6Y8N - chain A; structure by X-ray diffraction, 1.50 A resolution.

Chain A:
Molecule: DNA gyrase subunit B
Source organism: Mycolicibacterium thermoresistibile
Notes: EC 5.6.2.2
UniProtKB: A0A117ILT2 (A0A117ILT2_MYCTH); numbering as in UniProt; present here: 20-102, 123-213, 245-254
Sequence (186 residues; row label = number of the first residue in the row; note: 51 numbers in that range are skipped by the numbering (no residue carries them; nothing is unmodelled there)):
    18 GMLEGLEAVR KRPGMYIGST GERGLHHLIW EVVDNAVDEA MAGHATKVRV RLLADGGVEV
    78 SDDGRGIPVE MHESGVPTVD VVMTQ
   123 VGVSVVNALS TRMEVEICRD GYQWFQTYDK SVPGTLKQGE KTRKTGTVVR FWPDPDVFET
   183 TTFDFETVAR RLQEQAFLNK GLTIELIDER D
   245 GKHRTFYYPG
Disordered / not traced: 18-19, 254
Differences from the reference sequence: expression tag (18-19); engineered mutation Asp213 (Val in A0A117ILT2), Gly245 (Val in A0A117ILT2)
Bound ions: Zn2+ site 1: His44 (shared with 2 residues of chain B); Zn2+ site 2: Asp51, Asp55 (shared with 1 residue of chain B); Zn2+ site 3: His61, Glu138; Zn2+ site 4 near His61 (its only coordinating residue here)
Small-molecule neighbours: Redx03863 (OGH; 4-[(1S,5R)-6-azanyl-3-azabicyclo[3.1.0]hexan-3-yl]-6-fluoranyl-N-methyl-2-(2-methylpyrimidin-5-yl)oxy-9H-pyrimido[4,5-b]indol-8-amine): Val49, Asn52, Ala53, Glu56, Val77, Ser78, Asp79, Arg82, Gly83, Ile84, Pro85, Val99, Met100, Val123, Val125, Arg141, Thr169, Val171
Reported in the primary citation:
  - binding site for Redx03863: Arg82, Ile84, Pro85, Arg141
  - mutagenesis - N52A, E56A, D79A, R82A, G83S: abolished catalytic activity
  - mutagenesis - R141A, R141Q: decreased catalytic activity
  - mutagenesis - R141A, R141Q: unchanged binding to Redx03863

In short:
Chain A binds Redx03863. The Zn2+ site 2 is built by Asp51 and Asp55. His61 and Glu138 coordinate Zn2+ site 3.
The paper reports a binding site for Redx03863 at Arg82, Ile84 and Pro85 among others; N52A, E56A and D79A,
among others, abolish catalytic activity; 7 substitutions were tested in all.
Chain A is DNA gyrase subunit B (Mycolicibacterium thermoresistibile); the structure, Mycobacterium
thermoresistibile GyrB21 in complex with Redx03863, was determined by X-ray diffraction together with 6Y8L and
6Y8O from the same study.
